Entry 1IO4 (X-ray diffraction, 3.00 A resolution); this record covers chains A and B of the 6 polymer chains in the assembly.

[Chain A (and B)]
Protein: Caat/enhancer binding protein beta
Organism: Homo sapiens
Notes: fragment: bzip domain; chain B of this document is another copy of the same molecule, construct and numbering; everything in this record applies to it too
UniProtKB: P17676 (CEBPB_HUMAN); numbering as in UniProt (aligned over 259-336)
Chain sequence (78 residues; each row starts with the number of its first residue):
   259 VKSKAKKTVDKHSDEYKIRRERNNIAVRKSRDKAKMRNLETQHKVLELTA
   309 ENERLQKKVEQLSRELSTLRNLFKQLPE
Unresolved in the structure: 259-268, 332-336 (chain B: 259-264, 335-336)
Curated features (UniProtKB/Swiss-Prot):
  - region: Lys275 to Arg295 (Basic motif), Leu297 to Leu304 (Leucine-zipper)
  - modified residue: Thr266 (Phosphothreonine), Ser288 (Phosphoserine), Ser325 (Phosphoserine)
  - cross-link (Glycyl lysine isopeptide (Lys-Gly)): Lys260 (interchain with G-Cter in SUMO2), Lys262 (interchain with G-Cter in SUMO2), Lys332 (interchain with G-Cter in SUMO2)
  - mutagenesis: Ser288 (S288A: Loss of nuclear translocation)

[How chain A and chain B interact]
Contacting residue pairs (28; chain A residue first):
  Thr299(A) - Thr299(B)
  Val303(A) - Thr299(B)
  Val303(A) - Val303(B)  hydrophobic
  Leu306(A) - Val303(B)
  Leu306(A) - Thr307(B)
  Leu306(A) - Asn310(B)
  Thr307(A) - Leu306(B)
  Glu309(A) - Asn310(B)
  Asn310(A) - Glu309(B)
  Asn310(A) - Asn310(B)  hydrogen bond
  Leu313(A) - Asn310(B)
  Leu313(A) - Gln314(B)
  Leu313(A) - Val317(B)  hydrophobic
  Gln314(A) - Leu313(B)
  Val317(A) - Val317(B)  hydrophobic
  Val317(A) - Leu320(B)
  Leu320(A) - Val317(B)
  Leu320(A) - Leu320(B)  hydrophobic
  Leu320(A) - Ser321(B)
  Ser321(A) - Leu320(B)
  Glu323(A) - Leu324(B)
  Leu324(A) - Glu323(B)
  Leu324(A) - Leu324(B)  hydrophobic
  Leu327(A) - Leu324(B)  hydrophobic
  Leu327(A) - Leu327(B)  hydrophobic
  Leu327(A) - Arg328(B)
  Leu330(A) - Phe331(B)
  Phe331(A) - Phe331(B)  hydrophobic
Other interface residues (no listed pair), chain A (20 interface residues in all): Asn296, Lys302, Lys316, Arg328
Other interface residues (no listed pair), chain B (22 interface residues in all): Asn296, Gln300, Lys302, Lys316, Leu330, Leu334

[In short]
The interface between chain A and chain B involves 20 residues on one side and 22 on the other; the contacts
include 1 hydrogen bond. Its one hydrogen-bonded contact is Asn310(A)-Asn310(B). From UniProt: one mutagenesis
site on chain A.
Both chains are Caat/enhancer binding protein beta (Homo sapiens). Entry 1IO4 (Crystal structure of
runx-1/AML1/cbfalpha runt domain-cbfbeta core domain heterodimer and C/ebpbeta bzip homodimer bound to a ...)
was determined by X-ray diffraction together with 1HJB and 1HJC from the same study.
